PDB entry 4GL7 | X-ray diffraction, 3.90 A resolution | chain A

[Chain A]
Protein: Cytochrome P450 19A1
From: Homo sapiens
Notes: EC 1.14.14.1
UniProtKB: P11511 (CP19A_HUMAN); numbering as in UniProt (aligned over 1-503)
Sequence (503 residues; each row starts with the number of its first residue):
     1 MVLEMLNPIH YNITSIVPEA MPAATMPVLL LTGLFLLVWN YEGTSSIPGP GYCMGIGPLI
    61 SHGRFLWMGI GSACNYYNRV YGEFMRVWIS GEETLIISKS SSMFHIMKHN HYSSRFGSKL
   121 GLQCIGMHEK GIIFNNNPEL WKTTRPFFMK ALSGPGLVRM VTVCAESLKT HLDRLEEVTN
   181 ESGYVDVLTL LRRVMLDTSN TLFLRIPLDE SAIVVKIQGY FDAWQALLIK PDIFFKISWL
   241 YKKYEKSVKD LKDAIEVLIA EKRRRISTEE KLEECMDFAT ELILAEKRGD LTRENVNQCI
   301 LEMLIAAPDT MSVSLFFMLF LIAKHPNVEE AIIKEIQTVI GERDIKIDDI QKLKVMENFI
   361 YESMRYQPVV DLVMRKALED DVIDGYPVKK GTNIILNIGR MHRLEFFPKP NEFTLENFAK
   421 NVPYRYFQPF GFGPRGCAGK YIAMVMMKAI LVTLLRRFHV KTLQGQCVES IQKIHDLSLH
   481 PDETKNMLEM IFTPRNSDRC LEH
Unresolved in the structure: 1-44, 497-503
Bound ions: heme Fe near Cys437 (its only coordinating residue here)
Small-molecule neighbours:
  - 0XJ ((6alpha,8alpha)-6-(pent-2-yn-1-yloxy)androsta-1,4-diene-3,17-dione): Arg115, Ile133, Phe134, Phe221, Trp224, Ile305, Ala306, Asp309, Thr310, Val313, Val369, Val370, Leu372, Val373, Met374, Leu477, Ser478, His480
  - heme (HEM): Met107, Arg115, Ile132, Ile133, Trp141, Arg145, Phe148, Leu152, Phe203, Met303, Ala306, Ala307, Thr310, Met311, Met364, Val370, Val373, Arg375, Pro429, Phe430, Gly431, Phe432, Arg435, Gly436, Cys437, Ala438, Gly439, Ala443, Met446, Met447
From the paper describing this entry:
  - binding site for 0XJ: Arg115, Phe221, Asp309, Thr310, Val313, Met374, Ser478, His480
  - contacts within the chain: Arg192-Glu483 (salt bridge)
  - conformationally variable residues (loop rearrangement): Ser478

[In short]
Bound to chain A: heme and compound 0XJ. The paper reports a binding site for 0XJ at Arg115, Phe221 and Asp309
among others; conformational variability at Ser478.
Chain A is Cytochrome P450 19A1 (Homo sapiens); the structure, Structure of human placental aromatase
complexed with designed inhibitor HDDG046 (compound 5), was determined by X-ray diffraction together with
4GL5, 3S79 and 3S7S from the same study.
